PDB entry 3DBL | X-ray diffraction, 2.90 A resolution | chains G and L of the 3 polymer chains in the assembly

[Chain G]
Protein: NEDD8-activating enzyme E1 regulatory subunit
Source organism: Homo sapiens
Reference sequence: Q13564 (ULA1_HUMAN); residue numbers follow UniProt; this construct covers 1-253, 261-534
Chain sequence (531 residues; numbered -1 to 534 plus 1 insertion-coded residue; 6 numbers in that range are skipped by the numbering (no residue carries them; nothing is unmodelled there); the number before each row is that of its first residue; numbers below 1 keep their minus sign (Gly-1 is residue -1)):
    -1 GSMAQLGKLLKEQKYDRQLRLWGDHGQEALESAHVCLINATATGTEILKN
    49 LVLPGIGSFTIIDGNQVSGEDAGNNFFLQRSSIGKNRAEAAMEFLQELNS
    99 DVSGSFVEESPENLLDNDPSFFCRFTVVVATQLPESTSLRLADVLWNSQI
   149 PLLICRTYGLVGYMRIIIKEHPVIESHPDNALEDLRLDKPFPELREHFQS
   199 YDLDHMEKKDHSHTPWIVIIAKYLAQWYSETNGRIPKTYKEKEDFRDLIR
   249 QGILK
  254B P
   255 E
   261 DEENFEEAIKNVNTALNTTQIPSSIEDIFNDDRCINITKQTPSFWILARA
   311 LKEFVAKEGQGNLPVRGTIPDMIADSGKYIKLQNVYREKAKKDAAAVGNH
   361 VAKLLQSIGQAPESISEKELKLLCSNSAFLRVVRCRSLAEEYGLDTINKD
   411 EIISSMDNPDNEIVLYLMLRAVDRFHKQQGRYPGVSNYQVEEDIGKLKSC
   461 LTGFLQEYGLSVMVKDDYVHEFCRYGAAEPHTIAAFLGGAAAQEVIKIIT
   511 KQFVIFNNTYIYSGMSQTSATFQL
Disordered / not traced: -1 to 5, 204-207, 254B, 255
Differences from the reference sequence: expression tag (-1 to 0)
Curated features (UniProtKB/Swiss-Prot):
  - region: Asp331 to Asn344 (Interaction with UBA3)
  - site: His211 (Interaction with UBA3)
  - modified residue: Ala2 (N-acetylalanine), Lys6 (N6-acetyllysine), Lys341 (N6-acetyllysine)
  - natural variant: Leu49 (L49F: In NEDFIH; uncertain significance), Arg85 (R85Q: In NEDFIH; uncertain significance), Cys294 (C294W: In NEDFIH; uncertain significance), Arg430 (R430Q: In NEDFIH; uncertain significance)
  - mutagenesis: Asp331 (D331A: Impairs the formation of the NEDD8-UBA3 thioester)

[Chain L]
Protein: NEDD8
Source organism: Homo sapiens
Reference sequence: Q15843 (NEDD8_HUMAN); residues 101-176 here correspond to UniProt positions 1-76 (UniProt number = residue number - 100)
Chain sequence (88 residues; each row starts with the number of its first residue):
    89 GSRRASVGSGGSMLIKVKTLTGKEIEIDIEPTDKVERIKERVEEKEGIPP
   139 QQQRLIYSGKQMNDEKTAADYKILGGSVLHLVLQLRGG
Disordered / not traced: 89-100
Differences from the reference sequence: expression tag (89-100); engineered mutation Gln172 (Ala72 in Q15843)
Curated features (UniProtKB/Swiss-Prot):
  - site (Interaction with UBE1C): Leu108, Ile144
  - modified residue: Gln140 (Microbial infection: Deamidated glutamine), Lys148 (N6-acetyllysine)
  - cross-link: Gly176 (Glycyl lysine isopeptide (Gly-Lys) (interchain with K-? in acceptor proteins))

[Chain G / chain L interface]
Residue-residue contacts - 20 pairs, chain G then chain L:
  Asp177(G) - Thr109(L)
  Asn178(G) - Glu134(L)
  Asn178(G) - Gly135(L)
  Asn178(G) - Ile136(L)
  Asn178(G) - Pro137(L)
  Asn178(G) - Gln140(L)
  Ala179(G) - Glu134(L)
  Ala179(G) - Gly135(L)
  Leu180(G) - Glu132(L)
  Leu180(G) - Lys133(L)
  Leu180(G) - Glu134(L)
  Leu180(G) - Gly135(L)
  Tyr237(G) - Arg129(L)  hydrogen bond
  Tyr237(G) - Glu132(L)  hydrogen bond
  Lys240(G) - Glu132(L)  salt bridge
  Arg244(G) - Glu128(L)  salt bridge
  Asn273(G) - Glu128(L)  hydrogen bond (side chain-backbone)
  Asn273(G) - Glu131(L)  hydrogen bond
  Asn273(G) - Glu132(L)
  Thr274(G) - Glu131(L)  hydrogen bond
Also at the interface, not in a pair above, chain L (12 interface residues in all): Leu108

[Summary]
Chain G and chain L form an interface of 9 and 12 residues respectively, with 5 hydrogen bonds and 2 salt
bridges. Polar contacts include Lys240(G)-Glu132(L), Arg244(G)-Glu128(L) and Tyr237(G)-Arg129(L). From
UniProt: one mutagenesis site on chain G.
Here chain G is NEDD8-activating enzyme E1 regulatory subunit and chain L is NEDD8, both from Homo sapiens.
Entry 3DBL (Structural Dissection of a Gating Mechanism Preventing Misactivation of Ubiquitin by NEDD8's E1
(APPBP1-UBA3Arg190wt-NEDD8Ala72Gln)) was determined by X-ray diffraction (same publication as 3DBH and 3DBR).
